Entry 7KKK (electron microscopy, 3.03 A resolution); this record covers chains C and E of the 6 polymer chains in the assembly.

Chain C (and E):
Protein: Spike glycoprotein
Source organism: Severe acute respiratory syndrome coronavirus 2
Notes: chain E of this document is another copy of the same molecule, construct and numbering; everything in this record applies to it too
UniProt: P0DTC2 (SPIKE_SARS2); residues 1-1208 here = UniProt positions 1-1208
Amino-acid sequence (1288 residues; each row starts with the number of its first residue):
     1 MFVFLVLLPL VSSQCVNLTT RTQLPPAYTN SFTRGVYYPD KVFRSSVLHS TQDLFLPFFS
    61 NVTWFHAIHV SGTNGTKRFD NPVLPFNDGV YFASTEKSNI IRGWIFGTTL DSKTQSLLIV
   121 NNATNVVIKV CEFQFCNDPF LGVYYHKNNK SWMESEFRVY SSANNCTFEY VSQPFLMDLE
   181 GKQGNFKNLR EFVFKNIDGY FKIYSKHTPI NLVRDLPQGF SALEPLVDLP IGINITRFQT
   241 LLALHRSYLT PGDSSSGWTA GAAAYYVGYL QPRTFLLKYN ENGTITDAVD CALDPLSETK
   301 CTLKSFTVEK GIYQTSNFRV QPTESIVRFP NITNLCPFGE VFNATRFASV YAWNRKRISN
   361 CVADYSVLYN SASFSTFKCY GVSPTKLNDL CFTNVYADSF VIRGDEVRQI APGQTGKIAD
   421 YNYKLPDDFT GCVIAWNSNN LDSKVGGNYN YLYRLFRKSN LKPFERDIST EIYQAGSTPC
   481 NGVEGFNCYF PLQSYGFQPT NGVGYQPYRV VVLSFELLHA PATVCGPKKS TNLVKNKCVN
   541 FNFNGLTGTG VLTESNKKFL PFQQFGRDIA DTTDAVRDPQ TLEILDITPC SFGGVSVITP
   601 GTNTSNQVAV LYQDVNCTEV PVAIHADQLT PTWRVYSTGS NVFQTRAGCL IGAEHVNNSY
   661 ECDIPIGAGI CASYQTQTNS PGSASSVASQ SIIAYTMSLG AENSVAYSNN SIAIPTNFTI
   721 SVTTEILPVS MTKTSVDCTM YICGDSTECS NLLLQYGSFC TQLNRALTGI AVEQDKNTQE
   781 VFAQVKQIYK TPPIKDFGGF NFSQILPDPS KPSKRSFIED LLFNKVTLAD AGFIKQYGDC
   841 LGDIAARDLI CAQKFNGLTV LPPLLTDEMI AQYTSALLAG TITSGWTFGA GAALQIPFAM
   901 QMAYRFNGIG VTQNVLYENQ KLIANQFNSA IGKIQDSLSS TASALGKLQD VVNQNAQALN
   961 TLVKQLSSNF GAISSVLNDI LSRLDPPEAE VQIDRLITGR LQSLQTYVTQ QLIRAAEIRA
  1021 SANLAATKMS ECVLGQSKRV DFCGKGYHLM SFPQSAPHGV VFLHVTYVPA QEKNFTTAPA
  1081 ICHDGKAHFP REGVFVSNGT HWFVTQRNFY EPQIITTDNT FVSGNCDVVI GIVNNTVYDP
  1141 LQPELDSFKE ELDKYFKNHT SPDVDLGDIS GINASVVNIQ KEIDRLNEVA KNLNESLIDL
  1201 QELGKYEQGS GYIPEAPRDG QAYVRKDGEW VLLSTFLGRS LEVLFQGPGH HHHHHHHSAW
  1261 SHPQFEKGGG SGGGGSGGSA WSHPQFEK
Not modelled in the structure: 1-26, 70-79, 144-164, 173-185, 246-262, 621-640, 677-688, 828-853, 1148-1288
Construct notes: engineered mutation G682 (Arg in P0DTC2), S683 (Arg in P0DTC2), S685 (Arg in P0DTC2), P986 (Lys in P0DTC2), P987 (Val in P0DTC2); expression tag (1209-1288)
Disulfide bonds: C131-C166, C291-C301, C336-C361, C379-C432, C391-C525, C480-C488, C538-C590, C617-C649, C662-C671, C738-C760, C743-C749, C1032-C1043, C1082-C1126
Covalent attachments: N-acetylglucosamine (NAG) linked to N61, N165, N234, N282, N331, N603, N616, N657, N709, N717, N801, N1074, N1098, N1134
Curated features (UniProtKB/Swiss-Prot):
  - region: N280 to C301 (Putative superantigen), R403 to D405 (Integrin-binding motif), N448 to F456 (Immunodominant HLA epitope recognized by the CD8+), P681, A684 (Putative superantigen), S816 to Y837 (Fusion peptide 1), K835 to F855 (Fusion peptide 2), D1163 to E1202 (Heptad repeat 2)
  - site: R815, S816 (Cleavage)
  - glycosylation: N17 (N-linked (GlcNAc...) (complex) asparagine), N61 (N-linked (GlcNAc...) (hybrid) asparagine), N74 (N-linked (GlcNAc...) (complex) asparagine), N122 (N-linked (GlcNAc...) (hybrid) asparagine), N149 (N-linked (GlcNAc...) (complex) asparagine), N165 (N-linked (GlcNAc...) (complex) asparagine), N234 (N-linked (GlcNAc...) (high mannose) asparagine), N282 (N-linked (GlcNAc...) (complex) asparagine), T323 (O-linked (GalNAc) threonine), S325 (O-linked (HexNAc...) serine), N331 (N-linked (GlcNAc...) (complex) asparagine), N343 (N-linked (GlcNAc...) (complex) asparagine), N603 (N-linked (GlcNAc...) (hybrid) asparagine), N616 (N-linked (GlcNAc...) (complex) asparagine), N657 (N-linked (GlcNAc...) (complex) asparagine), T676 (O-linked (GlcNAc...) threonine), T678 (O-linked (GlcNAc...) threonine), N709 (N-linked (GlcNAc...) (high mannose) asparagine), N717 (N-linked (GlcNAc...) (hybrid) asparagine), N801 (N-linked (GlcNAc...) (hybrid) asparagine) and 6 more in UniProt
  - natural variant: L5 (L5F: In strain: Iota/B.1.526), S13 (S13I: In strain: Epsilon/B.1.427/B.1.429), L18 (L18F: In strain: Beta/B.1.351, Gamma/P.1 and 1 more), T19 (T19I: In strain: Omicron/BQ.1.1, Omicron/XBB.1.5 and 1 more; T19R: In strain: Delta/B.1.617.2, Omicron/BA.2 and 4 more), T20 (T20N: In strain: Gamma/P.1), L24 to A27 (sequence variant, change not given here; In strain: Omicron/BA.2, Omicron/BA.2.12.1 and 6 more), P26 (P26S: In strain: Gamma/P.1), Q52 (Q52H: In strain: Omicron/EG.5.1), A67 (A67V: In strain: Eta/B.1.525, Omicron/BA.1), H69 to V70 (deletion: In strain: Alpha/B.1.1.7, Eta/B.1.525 and 5 more), G75 (G75V: In strain: Lambda/C.37), T76 (T76I: In strain: Lambda/C.37), 82 further natural variant entries in UniProt
  - mutagenesis: H69 to V70 (Increased incorporation of cleaved spike into virions), N121 (N121Q: Partial loss of biliverdin affinity), R190 (R190K: Partial loss of biliverdin affinity), N234 (N234Q: Increased resistance to neutralizing antibodies), N331 (N331Q: Reduced viral infectivity), N343 (N343Q: Reduced viral infectivity), L452 (L452R: Increased resistance to neutralizing antibodies. Decreases HLA binding to NF9 epitope. Increased binding affinity to human ACE2), Y453 (Y453F: Decreased HLA binding to NF9 epitope. Increased binding affinity to human ACE2), A475 (A475V: Increased resistance to neutralizing antibodies), V483 (V483A: Increased resistance to neutralizing antibodies), E484 (E484D: Increased replication in human TMEM106B overexpressing cells), F490 (F490L: Increased resistance to neutralizing antibodies and human covalescent sera neutralization), 12 further mutagenesis entries in UniProt

Interface between chain C and chain E:
Residue-residue contacts (166):
  Q314(C) with T768(E), hydrogen bond
  N317(C) with D737(E), hydrogen bond
  R319(C) with D737(E), salt bridge; T739(E); M740(E); G744(E), hydrogen bond (side chain-backbone); D745(E)
  R357(C) with P230(E), hydrogen bond (side chain-backbone)
  G381(C) with L984(E)
  V382(C) with R983(E)
  S383(C) with R983(E), hydrogen bond (backbone-backbone); L984(E); D985(E), hydrogen bond (side chain-backbone); E988(E)
  K386(C) with S982(E); R983(E); D985(E), salt bridge
  L390(C) with S982(E); R983(E)
  N394(C) with Y200(E), hydrogen bond
  Y396(C) with Y200(E), hydrogen bond; P230(E)
  T415(C) with Y369(E), hydrogen bond
  K417(C) with N370(E)
  E516(C) with Y200(E), hydrogen bond
  L517(C) with R983(E)
  H519(C) with D40(E); K41(E), hydrogen bond (side chain-backbone); V42(E)
  P521(C) with K41(E)
  T547(C) with N978(E), hydrogen bond (backbone-side chain)
  T549(C) with D745(E), hydrogen bond
  K557(C) with F43(E)
  K558(C) with F43(E)
  F559(C) with F43(E), hydrophobic
  L560(C) with Y38(E); E224(E)
  F562(C) with Y38(E), hydrophobic; D40(E); K41(E); E224(E); P225(E)
  Q563(C) with K41(E); V42(E), hydrogen bond (side chain-backbone); F43(E)
  Q564(C) with K41(E), hydrogen bond (backbone-backbone)
  F565(C) with V42(E); F43(E), hydrogen bond (backbone-backbone)
  G566(C) with F43(E)
  R567(C) with V42(E); F43(E), hydrogen bond (backbone-backbone)
  I569(C) with K964(E)
  A570(C) with N856(E); V963(E); L966(E), hydrophobic
  D571(C) with S967(E); S975(E), hydrogen bond
  P589(C) with F855(E), hydrophobic
  F592(C) with M740(E), hydrophobic; F855(E)
  Q613(C) with L861(E)
  D614(C) with T859(E)
  A647(C) with P862(E), hydrophobic
  P665(C) with L864(E), hydrophobic
  G667(C) with P863(E); L864(E)
  A668(C) with P863(E), hydrogen bond (backbone-backbone); L864(E); T866(E)
  G669(C) with L864(E), hydrogen bond (backbone-backbone); T866(E); M869(E)
  I670(C) with L864(E)
  M697(C) with L864(E), hydrophobic; L865(E), hydrophobic; M869(E), hydrophobic
  L699(C) with I788(E); M869(E); Q872(E); Y873(E)
  A701(C) with Q787(E); I788(E), hydrogen bond (backbone-backbone)
  E702(C) with I788(E); K790(E), salt bridge
  N703(C) with Q787(E), hydrogen bond; I788(E), hydrogen bond (backbone-backbone); Y789(E); K790(E), hydrogen bond (backbone-backbone)
  V705(C) with Y789(E), hydrophobic; T883(E); Q895(E)
  A706(C) with Q895(E)
  Y707(C) with P792(E), hydrophobic; D796(E), hydrogen bond (side chain-backbone); F797(E); T883(E); I896(E); F898(E), hydrogen bond (side chain-backbone)
  S708(C) with P897(E)
  N709(C) with D796(E); P897(E)
  S711(C) with Q895(E), hydrogen bond; I896(E); P897(E)
  I712(C) with Q895(E); Y904(E)
  A713(C) with L894(E); Q895(E), hydrogen bond (backbone-backbone)
  P715(C) with L894(E)
  Q957(C) with R765(E), hydrogen bond
  T961(C) with S758(E); Q762(E); R765(E), hydrogen bond
  Q965(C) with Y756(E), hydrogen bond (side chain-backbone); G757(E); S758(E), hydrogen bond; F759(E)
  S968(C) with Q755(E); Y756(E); G757(E), hydrogen bond (side chain-backbone)
  N969(C) with Q755(E)
  F970(C) with Q755(E), hydrogen bond (backbone-backbone); Y756(E), hydrophobic
  G971(C) with Q755(E)
  P987(C) with D427(E)
  R995(C) with D994(E), salt bridge
  Q1002(C) with F759(E); Q1002(E), hydrogen bond
  S1003(C) with F759(E)
  T1006(C) with F759(E); Q762(E); Q1005(E)
  T1009(C) with T1009(E)
  Q1010(C) with L1012(E)
  I1013(C) with L1012(E), hydrophobic
  E1017(C) with R1019(E), salt bridge
  R1039(C) with E1031(E), salt bridge; R1039(E)
  V1040(C) with S1030(E), hydrogen bond (backbone-side chain); E1031(E); L1034(E)
  D1041(C) with G889(E); S1030(E); L1034(E)
  G1046(C) with A890(E)
  Y1047(C) with W886(E); A890(E), hydrophobic
  E1072(C) with L894(E)
  N1074(C) with Q895(E), hydrogen bond
  T1077(C) with P897(E); M900(E)
  P1079(C) with Y917(E), hydrophobic
  F1089(C) with N914(E); Y917(E), hydrophobic
  P1090(C) with Q913(E), hydrogen bond (backbone-side chain)
  V1094(C) with M900(E), hydrophobic; Y904(E)
  R1107(C) with Y904(E)
  F1121(C) with T912(E); N914(E)
  S1123(C) with N914(E), hydrogen bond; E918(E), hydrogen bond
  V1128(C) with E918(E)
  L1141(C) with L1141(E), hydrophobic; E1144(E)
  L1145(C) with L1145(E), hydrophobic
Other interface residues (no listed pair), chain C (106 interface residues in all): P384, A520, G548, T572, I666, C671, G700, S704, N710, P986, V1068, P1069, A1078, G1124, V1129, I1130
Other interface residues (no listed pair), chain E (100 interface residues in all): V47, N282, G283, A372, K786, G857, G891, A892, A893, Q920, K921, V976, I1013, T1027, G1035, E1111

Summary:
The interface between chain C and chain E involves 106 residues on one side and 100 on the other, with 40
hydrogen bonds and 6 salt bridges. Among the polar pairs are R319(C)-D737(E), K386(C)-D985(E) and
E702(C)-K790(E).
Both chains are Spike glycoprotein (Severe acute respiratory syndrome coronavirus 2). Entry 7KKK (SARS-CoV-2
Spike in complex with neutralizing nanobody Nb6) was determined by electron microscopy (same publication as
7KKJ and 7KKL).
